Entry 7RHI (electron microscopy, 3.31 A resolution); this record covers chains A and B of the 4 polymer chains in the assembly.

Chain A:
Name: cGMP-gated cation channel alpha-1
From: Homo sapiens
Reference sequence: P29973 (CNGA1_HUMAN); residues 144-690 here = UniProt positions 144-690
Sequence (560 residues; row label = number of the first residue in the row):
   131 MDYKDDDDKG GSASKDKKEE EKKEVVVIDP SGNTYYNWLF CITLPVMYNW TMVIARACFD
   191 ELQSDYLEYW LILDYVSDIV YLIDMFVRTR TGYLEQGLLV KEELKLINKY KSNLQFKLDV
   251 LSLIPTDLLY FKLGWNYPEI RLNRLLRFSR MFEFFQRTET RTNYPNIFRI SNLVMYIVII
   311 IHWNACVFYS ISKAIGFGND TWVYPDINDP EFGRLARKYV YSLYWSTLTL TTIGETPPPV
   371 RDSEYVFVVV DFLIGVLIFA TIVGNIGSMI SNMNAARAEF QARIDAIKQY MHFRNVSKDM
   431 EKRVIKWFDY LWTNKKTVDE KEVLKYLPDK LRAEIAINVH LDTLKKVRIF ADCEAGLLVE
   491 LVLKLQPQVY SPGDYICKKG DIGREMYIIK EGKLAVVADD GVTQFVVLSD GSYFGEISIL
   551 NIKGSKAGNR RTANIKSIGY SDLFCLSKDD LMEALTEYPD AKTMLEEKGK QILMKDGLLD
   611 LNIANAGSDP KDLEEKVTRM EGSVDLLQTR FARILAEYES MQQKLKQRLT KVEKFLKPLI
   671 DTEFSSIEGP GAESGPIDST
Unresolved in the structure: 131-155, 606-690
Sequence notes: expression tag (131-143)
Residues lining bound ligands: cyclic guanosine monophosphate (PCG): C507, V526, F544, G545, E546, I547, S548, R560, R561, T562, A563, I565, I602
Swiss-Prot annotation at these positions:
  - binding site (3',5'-cyclic GMP): G541
From the paper describing this entry:
  - binding site for cyclic guanosine monophosphate: T562

Chain B:
Name: Cyclic nucleotide-gated cation channel beta-1
From: Homo sapiens
Reference sequence: Q14028 (CNGB1_HUMAN); residue numbers follow UniProt; this construct covers 454-1251
Sequence (810 residues; row label = number of the first residue in the row):
   442 MDYKDDDDKG GSASSGVPAT KQHPEVQVED TDADSCPLMA EENPPSTVLP PPSPAKSDTL
   502 IVPSSASGTH RKKLPSEDDE AEELKALSPA ESPVVAWSDP TTPKDTDGQD RAASTASTNS
   562 AIINDRLQEL VKLFKERTEK VKEKLIDPDV TSDEESPKPS PAKKAPEPAP DTKPAEAEPV
   622 EEEHYCDMLC CKFKHRPWKK YQFPQSIDPL TNLMYVLWLF FVVMAWNWNC WLIPVRWAFP
   682 YQTPDNIHHW LLMDYLCDLI YFLDITVFQT RLQFVRGGDI ITDKKDMRNN YLKSRRFKMD
   742 LLSLLPLDFL YLKVGVNPLL RLPRCLKYMA FFEFNSRLES ILSKAYVYRV IRTTAYLLYS
   802 LHLNSCLYYW ASAYQGLGST HWVYDGVGNS YIRCYYFAVK TLITIGGLPD PKTLFEIVFQ
   862 LLNYFTGVFA FSVMIGQMRD VVGAATAGQT YYRSCMDSTV KYMNFYKIPK SVQNRVKTWY
   922 EYTWHSQGML DESELMVQLP DKMRLDLAID VNYNIVSKVA LFQGCDRQMI FDMLKRLRSV
   982 VYLPNDYVCK KGEIGREMYI IQAGQVQVLG GPDGKSVLVT LKAGSVFGEI SLLAVGGGNR
  1042 RTANVVAHGF TNLFILDKKD LNEILVHYPE SQKLLRKKAR RMLRSNNKPK EEKSVLILPP
  1102 RAGTPKLFNA ALAMTGKMGG KGAKGGKLAH LRARLKELAA LEAAAKQQEL VEQAKSSQDV
  1162 KGEEGSAAPD QHTHPKEAAT DPPAPRTPPE PPGSPPSSPP PASLGRPEGE EEGPAEPEEH
  1222 SVRICMSPGP EPGEQILSVK MPEEREEKAE
Unresolved in the structure: 442-644, 751-756, 1085-1251
Sequence notes: expression tag (442-453)
Residues lining bound ligands: cyclic guanosine monophosphate (PCG): V1009, V1020, L1022, V1027, F1028, G1029, E1030, I1031, S1032, R1041, R1042, T1043, A1044, V1046, M1083
Swiss-Prot annotation at these positions:
  - region: A557 to R567 (Calmodulin-binding CaM1), Q1148 to Q1154 (Calmodulin-binding CaM2)
  - motif: L568 to R578 (IQ-like)
  - binding site (3',5'-cyclic GMP): G1029, E1030, S1032, R1042, T1043
  - binding site (3',5'-cyclic AMP): R1042
  - site: F872 (Central gate), I876 (Central gate), R880 (Occludes the pore below the central gate)
  - natural variant: R729 to E1251 (deletion: In RP45), R737 (R737H: In RP45; uncertain significance), R762 (R762C: In RP45), Y921 to E1251 (deletion: In RP45), N986 (N986I: In RP45), G993 (G993V: In RP45)
  - mutagenesis: L568 (L568E: Loss of calcium/calmodulin modulation), G848 (G848E: Increases the affinity to Ca(2+) ions. Does not affect heterotetrameric channel assembly), R880 (R880G: Increases channel conductance)
From the paper describing this entry:
  - binding site for cyclic guanosine monophosphate: T1043
  - mutagenesis - G848E (Kd 5.7 uM): increased binding to Ca2+

How chain A and chain B interact:
Pairs across the interface - 96 pairs, chain A then chain B:
  L224(A) - Y923(B)  hydrophobic
  L224(A) - F1051(B)  hydrophobic
  Q226(A) - A1004(B)
  Q226(A) - G1005(B)
  Q226(A) - A1024(B)
  G227(A) - G1050(B)
  G227(A) - F1051(B)  hydrogen bond (backbone-backbone)
  L228(A) - Q1006(B)
  L228(A) - H1049(B)
  L228(A) - G1050(B)
  E289(A) - R894(B)
  T290(A) - M897(B)
  T290(A) - K918(B)
  T290(A) - E922(B)
  R291(A) - K918(B)
  N293(A) - N905(B)  hydrogen bond
  N293(A) - K911(B)
  P295(A) - D898(B)
  N296(A) - D898(B)
  R299(A) - R894(B)
  R299(A) - D898(B)  salt bridge
  T362(A) - I846(B)
  I363(A) - I846(B)
  G364(A) - K841(B)
  G364(A) - I846(B)
  P368(A) - Y837(B)
  P369(A) - Y837(B)
  V370(A) - R834(B)
  D372(A) - G829(B)
  D372(A) - N830(B)  hydrogen bond (side chain-backbone)
  D372(A) - R834(B)  salt bridge
  Y375(A) - I833(B)  hydrophobic
  Y375(A) - R834(B)  hydrogen bond
  Y375(A) - Y837(B)  hydrophobic
  V376(A) - I833(B)  hydrophobic
  V378(A) - Y837(B)  hydrophobic
  V379(A) - Y836(B)  hydrophobic
  V379(A) - Y837(B)  hydrophobic
  V379(A) - V840(B)  hydrophobic
  F382(A) - V840(B)  hydrophobic
  F382(A) - K841(B)
  F382(A) - I846(B)  hydrophobic
  L383(A) - L799(B)  hydrophobic
  L383(A) - L802(B)  hydrophobic
  V386(A) - I844(B)  hydrophobic
  V386(A) - F872(B)  hydrophobic
  V386(A) - R880(B)  hydrogen bond (backbone-side chain)
  L387(A) - T795(B)
  L387(A) - L798(B)  hydrophobic
  L387(A) - M879(B)
  A390(A) - R880(B)  hydrogen bond (backbone-side chain)
  T391(A) - M879(B)
  T391(A) - R880(B)  hydrogen bond
  T391(A) - V883(B)
  K445(A) - F906(B)
  E450(A) - Y903(B)  hydrogen bond
  V453(A) - S899(B)
  V453(A) - T900(B)  hydrogen bond (backbone-side chain)
  V453(A) - Y903(B)  hydrophobic
  L454(A) - T900(B)
  L454(A) - Y903(B)  hydrophobic
  Y456(A) - Y892(B)  hydrogen bond
  Y456(A) - C896(B)  hydrophobic
  Y456(A) - W920(B)
  Y456(A) - L931(B)  hydrophobic
  Y456(A) - D932(B)
  Y456(A) - E935(B)
  L457(A) - Y921(B)
  P458(A) - W920(B)
  P458(A) - V981(B)  hydrophobic
  K460(A) - D987(B)  salt bridge
  K460(A) - Y988(B)
  K460(A) - K991(B)
  L461(A) - V917(B)  hydrophobic
  L461(A) - W920(B)  hydrophobic
  E464(A) - R916(B)  salt bridge
  E464(A) - D987(B)
  I465(A) - Y903(B)  hydrophobic
  I465(A) - M904(B)  hydrophobic
  I465(A) - I909(B)  hydrophobic
  I465(A) - V917(B)  hydrophobic
  N468(A) - I909(B)
  N468(A) - V913(B)
  V469(A) - Y903(B)
  V469(A) - Y907(B)  hydrophobic
  V469(A) - I909(B)  hydrophobic
  G486(A) - E994(B)
  V489(A) - E994(B)
  E490(A) - R997(B)  salt bridge
  E583(A) - R997(B)  hydrogen bond (backbone-side chain)
  T586(A) - G1037(B)
  E587(A) - I995(B)
  E587(A) - R997(B)  salt bridge
  E587(A) - G1037(B)
  E587(A) - G1038(B)  hydrogen bond (side chain-backbone)
  E587(A) - R1041(B)
Also at the interface, not in a pair above, chain A (52 interface residues in all): R371, N402, A406, D459, Y588
Also at the interface, not in a pair above, chain B (67 interface residues in all): I876, T891, K902, P910, Y983, E998, Q1003

In short:
The interface between chain A and chain B involves 52 residues on one side and 67 on the other, with 12
hydrogen bonds and 6 salt bridges. Polar pairs include R299(A)-D898(B), D372(A)-R834(B) and K460(A)-D987(B).
From the paper: a binding site for cyclic guanosine monophosphate at T562(A) and T1043(B); G848E of chain B
increases binding to Ca2+.
Here chain A is cGMP-gated cation channel alpha-1 and chain B is Cyclic nucleotide-gated cation channel
beta-1, both from Homo sapiens. Entry 7RHI (Cryo-EM structure of human rod CNGA1/B1 channel in cGMP-bound
openII state) was determined by electron microscopy, deposited together with 7RH9, 7RHG, 7RHH, 7RHJ, 7RHK and
7RHL.
